6XJV - chains M and N of the 20 polymer chains in the assembly; structure by electron microscopy, 4.17 A resolution (low resolution: residue-level contacts below are approximate; hydrogen-bond / salt-bridge calls are withheld).

# Chain M
Name: Calcium uniporter protein, mitochondrial
Source organism: Homo sapiens
UniProt: Q8NE86 (MCU_HUMAN); numbering as in UniProt (aligned over 1-351)
Chain sequence (351 residues; numbered 1 to 351; the number before each row is that of its first residue):
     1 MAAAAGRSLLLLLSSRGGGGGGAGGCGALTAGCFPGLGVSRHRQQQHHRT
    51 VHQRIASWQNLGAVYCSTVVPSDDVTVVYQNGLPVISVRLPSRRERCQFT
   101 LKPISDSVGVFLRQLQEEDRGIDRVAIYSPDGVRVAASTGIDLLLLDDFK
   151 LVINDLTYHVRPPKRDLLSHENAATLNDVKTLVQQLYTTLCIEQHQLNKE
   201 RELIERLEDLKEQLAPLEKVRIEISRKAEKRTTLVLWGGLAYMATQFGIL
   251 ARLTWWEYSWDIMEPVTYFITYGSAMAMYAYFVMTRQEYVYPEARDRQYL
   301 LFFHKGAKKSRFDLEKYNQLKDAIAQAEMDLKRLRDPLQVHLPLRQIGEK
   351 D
Disordered / not traced: 1-73, 344-351
Swiss-Prot annotation at these positions:
  - region: Thr-285 to Val-290 (Juxtamembrane helix)
  - motif: Trp-260 to Tyr-268 (Selectivity filter)
  - binding site (Ca(2+)): Glu-264
  - modified residue: Ser-57 (Phosphoserine), Ser-92 (Phosphoserine), Cys-97 (S-glutathionyl cysteine), Lys-332 (N6-acetyllysine)
  - mutagenesis: Ser-57 (S57A: Decreased MCU current; when associated with A-92), Cys-66 (C66A: Does not affect glutathionylation in response to reactive oxygen species), Ser-92 (S92A: Decreased MCU current; when associated with A-57; S92A: Impairs calcium uptake, but has no effect on oligomerization and interaction with MICU1 and MICU2), Cys-97 (C97A: Abolished glutathionylation in response to reactive oxygen species), Asp-123 (D123R: No effect on calcium uptake in presence of high concentrations of calcium. Abolished dimerization of MCU), Lys-180 (K180A: No effect on calcium uptake, oligomerization and interaction with MICU1 and MICU2), Cys-191 (C191A: Does not affect glutathionylation in response to reactive oxygen species), Leu-240 (L240W: Abolished calcium uptake), Ala-241 (A241W: Abolished interaction with EMRE/SMDT1 and calcium uptake), Gly-248 (G248W: Abolished calcium uptake), Glu-257 (E257A: According to a report, inhibits calcium uptake. According to a subsequent report, does not affect greatly calcium uptake; E257S: Does not affect greatly calcium uptake), Ser-259 (S259A: Does not inhibit calcium uptake. Strongly reduced sensitivity to ruthenium red inhibition; S259R: Prevents entrance of calcium into the pore), 16 further mutagenesis entries in UniProt

# Chain N
Name: Essential MCU regulator, mitochondrial
Source organism: Homo sapiens
UniProt: Q9H4I9 (EMRE_HUMAN); residue numbers follow UniProt; this construct covers 1-107
Chain sequence (107 residues; each row starts with the number of its first residue):
     1 MASGAARWLVLAPVRSGALRSGPSLRKDGDVSAAWSGSGRSLVPSRSVIV
    51 TRSGAILPKPVKMSFGLLRVFSIVIPFLYVGTLISKNFAALLEEHDIFVP
   101 EDDDDDD
Disordered / not traced: 1-47, 101-107
Swiss-Prot annotation at these positions:
  - motif: Gly-81 to Ser-85 (GXXXX[G/A/S])
  - mutagenesis: Pro-58 (P58W: Abolished interaction with MCU), Lys-59 (K59W: Abolished interaction with MCU), Pro-60 (P60A/W: Abolished interaction with MCU), Leu-67 to Val-70 (Does not affect interaction with MCU), Gly-81 (G81W: Abolishes calcium uptake into mitochondria), Leu-83 (L83W: Promotes association with MCU, protecting SMDT1/EMRE from degradation by AFG3L2 and SP7), Ser-85 (S85W: Abolishes calcium uptake into mitochondria. Promotes association with MCU, protecting SMDT1/EMRE from degradation by AFG3L2 and SP7), Glu-101 to Asp-107 (Abolishes regulation of calcium uptake into mitochondria)

# Interface between chain M and chain N
Residue-residue contacts (27):
  Trp-237(M) / Met-63(N)
  Trp-237(M) / Arg-69(N)
  Trp-237(M) / Val-70(N)
  Trp-237(M) / Ile-73(N)
  Leu-240(M) / Val-74(N)
  Ala-241(M) / Phe-77(N)
  Ala-244(M) / Phe-77(N)
  Ala-244(M) / Leu-78(N)
  Thr-245(M) / Phe-77(N)
  Thr-245(M) / Gly-81(N)
  Phe-247(M) / Leu-78(N)
  Gly-248(M) / Leu-78(N)
  Gly-248(M) / Gly-81(N)
  Gly-248(M) / Thr-82(N)
  Ile-249(M) / Gly-81(N)
  Ile-249(M) / Ile-84(N)
  Ile-249(M) / Ser-85(N)
  Arg-252(M) / Thr-82(N)
  Arg-252(M) / Ser-85(N)
  Arg-252(M) / Lys-86(N)
  Leu-253(M) / Ser-85(N)
  Glu-257(M) / Ser-85(N)
  Glu-257(M) / Lys-86(N)
  Glu-257(M) / Ala-89(N)
  Tyr-258(M) / Ala-89(N)
  Tyr-258(M) / Pro-100(N)
  Ile-262(M) / Pro-100(N)
Also at the interface, not in a pair above, chain N (16 interface residues in all): Val-80, Leu-92

# In short
13 residues of chain M face 16 of chain N across their interface. From UniProt: Ca2+-binding residue
Glu-264(M) and 27 mutagenesis sites on chain M; 17 mutagenesis sites on chain N.
Chain M is Calcium uniporter protein, mitochondrial and chain N is Essential MCU regulator, mitochondrial,
both from Homo sapiens; the structure, MCU holocomplex in High-calcium state, was determined by electron
microscopy, deposited together with 6XJX.
